Entry 8K7S (electron microscopy, 3.51 A resolution); this record covers chains F and E of the 3 polymer chains in the assembly.

Chain F (and E):
Name: IgE Fc
Source organism: Mus musculus
Notes: chain E of this document is another copy of the same molecule, construct and numbering; everything in this record applies to it too
Amino-acid sequence (356 residues; each row starts with the number of its first residue):
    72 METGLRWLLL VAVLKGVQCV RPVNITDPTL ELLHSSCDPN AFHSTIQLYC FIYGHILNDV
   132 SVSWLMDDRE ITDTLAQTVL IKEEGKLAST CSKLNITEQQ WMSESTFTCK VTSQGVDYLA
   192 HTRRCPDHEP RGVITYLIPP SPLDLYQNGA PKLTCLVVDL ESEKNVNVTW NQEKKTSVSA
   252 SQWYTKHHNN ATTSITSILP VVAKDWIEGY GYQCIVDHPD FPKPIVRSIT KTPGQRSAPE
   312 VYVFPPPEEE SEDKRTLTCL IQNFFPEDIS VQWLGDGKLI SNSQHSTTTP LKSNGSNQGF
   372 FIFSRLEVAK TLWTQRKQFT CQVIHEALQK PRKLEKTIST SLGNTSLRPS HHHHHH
Not modelled in the structure: 72-97, 414-427 (chain E: 72-97, 415-427)
Cystine bridges: Cys121-Cys180, Cys226-Cys285, Cys330-Cys392
Covalently attached groups: N-acetylglucosamine (NAG) linked to Asn238; glycan linked to Asn261

Interface between chain F and chain E:
Inter-chain disulfides: Cys108(F)-Cys196(E), Cys196(F)-Cys108(E)
Residue-residue contacts - 89 pairs, chain F then chain E:
  Leu103(F) with Ser107(E)
  Leu104(F) with Leu104(E), hydrophobic; Ser106(E)
  His105(F) with His105(E), hydrogen bond (backbone-side chain); Ser107(E)
  Ser106(F) with Leu104(E); His105(E)
  Ser107(F) with His105(E); His192(E); Thr193(E), hydrogen bond (side chain-backbone)
  Cys108(F) with Cys196(E), disulfide
  Pro110(F) with Pro197(E), hydrophobic; Gln284(E); Val297(E), hydrophobic
  Phe113(F) with Glu244(E)
  Ser115(F) with Ser299(E), hydrogen bond (side chain-backbone)
  Tyr120(F) with Leu104(E), hydrophobic
  Phe122(F) with Leu104(E), hydrophobic
  Thr143(F) with Lys363(E)
  Thr145(F) with Gln369(E), hydrogen bond
  Ile152(F) with Lys153(E)
  Lys153(F) with Ile152(E); Lys153(E)
  Glu169(F) with Val297(E); Arg298(E), salt bridge
  Gln170(F) with Arg298(E)
  Trp172(F) with Cys196(E)
  Met173(F) with Cys196(E); Asp198(E); His199(E), hydrogen bond (backbone-side chain)
  Thr193(F) with Ser107(E), hydrogen bond
  Arg194(F) with Ser107(E); Pro110(E)
  Arg195(F) with Cys108(E); Asp198(E), hydrogen bond (side chain-backbone); His199(E)
  Cys196(F) with Cys108(E), disulfide; Met173(E), hydrophobic
  Pro197(F) with Met173(E)
  Asp198(F) with Arg195(E), salt bridge
  His199(F) with His199(E); Glu200(E)
  Ala262(F) with Pro110(E)
  Tyr313(F) with Pro318(E), hydrophobic; Glu320(E); Glu323(E), hydrogen bond
  Phe315(F) with Phe315(E), hydrophobic; Pro316(E); Pro318(E), hydrophobic; Thr329(E)
  Pro316(F) with Phe315(E)
  Pro318(F) with Tyr313(E), hydrophobic; Phe315(E)
  Glu321(F) with Glu311(E); Tyr313(E), hydrogen bond; Gln333(E), hydrogen bond
  Lys325(F) with Asn334(E), hydrogen bond; Ser367(E)
  Thr327(F) with Gln333(E), hydrogen bond
  Thr329(F) with Phe374(E)
  Leu331(F) with Thr327(E)
  Gln333(F) with Glu319(E); Thr327(E); Arg376(E), hydrogen bond
  Ser354(F) with Asn365(E), hydrogen bond (backbone-side chain)
  Ser357(F) with Leu362(E); Phe372(E)
  Thr358(F) with Leu362(E)
  Thr360(F) with Thr360(E), hydrogen bond
  Leu362(F) with Thr358(E); Thr359(E)
  Ser364(F) with Arg376(E), hydrogen bond; Glu378(E)
  Asn365(F) with Ser354(E), hydrogen bond (side chain-backbone); His356(E)
  Phe372(F) with Ser357(E); Thr359(E); Arg376(E)
  Phe374(F) with Thr329(E); Thr359(E); Phe374(E), hydrophobic; Arg376(E)
  Arg376(F) with Gln333(E); Ser364(E), hydrogen bond; Phe372(E); Phe374(E)
  Glu378(F) with Ser364(E); Asn365(E); Ser367(E)
Also at the interface, not in a pair above, chain F (51 interface residues in all): Glu102, Gln355, Thr359
Also at the interface, not in a pair above, chain E (58 interface residues in all): Leu103, Asn111, Tyr120, Arg194, Lys245, Leu331, Asn353, Gly366

In short:
51 residues of chain F face 58 of chain E across their interface; the contacts include 2 disulfide bonds, 18
hydrogen bonds and 2 salt bridges. Polar contacts include Glu169(F)-Arg298(E), Asp198(F)-Arg195(E) and
His105(F)-His105(E). N-acetylglucosamine is covalently linked to Asn238(F).
Both chains are IgE Fc (Mus musculus). Entry 8K7S (Human Fc epsilon RI in complex with mIgE Fc (TMD
disordered)) was determined by electron microscopy together with 8K7R, 8K7T and 8YRJ from the same study.
